PDB entry 2W99 | X-ray diffraction, 2.80 A resolution | chains A and B

Chain A:
Name: G1/S-specific cyclin-D1
From: Homo sapiens
UniProt: P24385 (CCND1_HUMAN); residues 1-271 here = UniProt positions 1-271
Amino-acid sequence (271 residues; each row starts with the number of its first residue):
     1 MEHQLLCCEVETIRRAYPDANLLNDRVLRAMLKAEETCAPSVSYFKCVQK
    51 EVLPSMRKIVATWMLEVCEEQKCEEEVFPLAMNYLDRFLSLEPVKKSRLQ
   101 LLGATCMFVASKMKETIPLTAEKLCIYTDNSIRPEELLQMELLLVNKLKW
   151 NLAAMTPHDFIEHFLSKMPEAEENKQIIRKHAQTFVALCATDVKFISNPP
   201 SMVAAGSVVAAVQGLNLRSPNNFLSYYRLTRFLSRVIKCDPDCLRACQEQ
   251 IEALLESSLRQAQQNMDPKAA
Unresolved in the structure: 1-21, 268-271
Curated features (UniProtKB/Swiss-Prot):
  - cross-link: Lys269 (Glycyl lysine isopeptide (Lys-Gly) (interchain with G-Cter in ubiquitin))

Chain B:
Name: Cell division protein kinase 4
From: Homo sapiens
Notes: EC 2.7.11.22; fragment: kinase domain, residues 1-44, 48-303
UniProt: P11802 (CDK4_HUMAN); residue numbers follow UniProt; this construct covers 1-44, 48-303
Amino-acid sequence (306 residues; each row starts with the number of its first residue; note: 3 numbers in that range are skipped by the numbering (no residue carries them; nothing is unmodelled there)):
     1 MATSRYEPVAEIGVGAYGTVYKARDPHSGHFVALKSVRVPNGEE
    48 GLPISTVREVALLRRLEAFEHPNVVRLMDVCATSRTDREIKVTLVFEHVD
    98 QDLRTYLDKAPPPGLPAETIKDLMRQFLRGLDFLHANCIVHRDLKPENIL
   148 VTSGGTVKLADFGLARIYSYQMALAPVVVTLWYRAPEVLLQSTYATPVDM
   198 WSVGCIFAEMFRRKPLFCGNSEADQLGKIFDLIGLPPEDDWPRDVSLPRG
   248 AFPPRGPRPVQSVVPEMEESGAQLLLEMLTFNPHKRISAFRALQHSYLHK
   298 DEGNPEHHHHHH
Unresolved in the structure: 1, 296-309
Sequence notes: engineered mutation Glu43 (Gly in P11802), Glu44 (Gly in P11802), Ala172 (Thr in P11802)

Interface between chain A and chain B:
Residue-residue contacts (36; chain A residue first):
  Ala30(A) - Phe66(B)  hydrophobic
  Lys33(A) - Ala65(B)
  Lys33(A) - Phe66(B)
  Lys33(A) - Glu67(B)  salt bridge
  Ala34(A) - Ala65(B)
  Phe108(A) - Glu44(B)
  Lys112(A) - Glu44(B)  hydrogen bond (side chain-backbone)
  Lys112(A) - Leu49(B)  hydrogen bond (side chain-backbone)
  Lys112(A) - Ile51(B)
  Lys112(A) - Arg55(B)  hydrogen bond (backbone-side chain)
  Met113(A) - Ala58(B)  hydrophobic
  Glu115(A) - Arg55(B)  hydrogen bond (backbone-side chain)
  Thr120(A) - Glu44(B)
  Ala121(A) - Glu44(B)  hydrogen bond (backbone-side chain)
  Glu135(A) - Arg82(B)
  Leu138(A) - Glu43(B)
  Leu138(A) - Gly48(B)
  Gln139(A) - Arg82(B)
  Glu141(A) - Gly48(B)
  Glu141(A) - Leu49(B)  hydrogen bond (side chain-backbone)
  Leu142(A) - Leu49(B)  hydrophobic
  Leu142(A) - Ala79(B)  hydrophobic
  Asn146(A) - Cys78(B)
  Asn146(A) - Ala79(B)  hydrogen bond (side chain-backbone)
  Lys149(A) - Arg5(B)
  Lys149(A) - Arg61(B)  hydrogen bond (backbone-side chain)
  Lys149(A) - Asp76(B)  salt bridge
  Trp150(A) - Leu49(B)  hydrophobic
  Trp150(A) - Thr53(B)
  Trp150(A) - Val54(B)  hydrophobic
  Trp150(A) - Val57(B)  hydrophobic
  Trp150(A) - Ala58(B)
  Trp150(A) - Arg61(B)
  Trp150(A) - Val77(B)  hydrophobic
  Trp150(A) - Ala79(B)  hydrophobic
  Ala153(A) - Arg62(B)  hydrogen bond (backbone-side chain)
Also at the interface, not in a pair above, chain A (28 interface residues in all): Thr37, Ser111, Lys114, Pro118, Leu119, Glu122, Val145, Asn151, Leu152, Ala154
Also at the interface, not in a pair above, chain B (24 interface residues in all): Gly42, Leu59, Val89

In short:
The interface between chain A and chain B involves 28 residues on one side and 24 on the other, with 9
hydrogen bonds and 2 salt bridges. Among the polar pairs are Lys33(A)-Glu67(B), Lys149(A)-Asp76(B) and
Lys112(A)-Glu44(B).
Chain A is G1/S-specific cyclin-D1 and chain B is Cell division protein kinase 4, both from Homo sapiens; the
structure, Crystal Structure of CDK4 in complex with a D-type cyclin, was determined by X-ray diffraction
(same publication as 2W96, 2W9F and 2W9Z).
